PDB entry 8HHB | electron microscopy, 3.50 A resolution | chains E and G of the 7 polymer chains in the assembly

[Chain E]
Protein: ATP synthase subunit beta
From: Bacillus sp. PS3
Notes: EC 7.1.2.2
Reference sequence: A0A0M4U1P9 (A0A0M4U1P9_BACP3); residues 1-473 here = UniProt positions 1-473
Chain sequence (484 residues; each row starts with the number of its first residue; numbers below 1 keep their minus sign (Met-10 is residue -10)):
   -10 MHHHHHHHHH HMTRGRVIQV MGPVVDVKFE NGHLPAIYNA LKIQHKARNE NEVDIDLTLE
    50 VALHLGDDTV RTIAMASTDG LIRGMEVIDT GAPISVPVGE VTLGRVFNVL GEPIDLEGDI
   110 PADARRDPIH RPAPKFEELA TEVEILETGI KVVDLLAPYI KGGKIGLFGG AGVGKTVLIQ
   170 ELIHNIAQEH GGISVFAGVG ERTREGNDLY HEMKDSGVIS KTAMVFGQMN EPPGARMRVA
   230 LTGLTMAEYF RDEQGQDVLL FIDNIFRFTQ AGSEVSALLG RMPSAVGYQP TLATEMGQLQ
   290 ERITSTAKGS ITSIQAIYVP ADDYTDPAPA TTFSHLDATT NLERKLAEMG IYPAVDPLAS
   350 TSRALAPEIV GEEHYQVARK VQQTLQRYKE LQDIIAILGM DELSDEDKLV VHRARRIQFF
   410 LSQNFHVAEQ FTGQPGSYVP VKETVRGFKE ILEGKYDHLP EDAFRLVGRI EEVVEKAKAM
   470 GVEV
Disordered / not traced: -10 to 0, 471-473
Sequence notes: initiating methionine (-10); expression tag (-9 to 0)
Small-molecule neighbours: ATP (adenosine-5'-triphosphate): Arg352, Ala355, Glu357

[Chain G]
Protein: ATP synthase gamma chain
From: Bacillus sp. PS3
Reference sequence: A0A0M4TPJ7 (A0A0M4TPJ7_BACP3); residue numbers follow UniProt; this construct covers 2-285
Chain sequence (284 residues; row label = number of the first residue in the row):
     2 ASLRDIKTRI NATKKTSQIT KAMEMVSTSK LNRAEQNAKS FVPYMEKIQE VVANVALGAG
    62 GASHPMLVSR PVKKTGYLVI TSDRGLAGAY NSNVLRLVYQ TIQKRHASPD EYAIIVIGRV
   122 GLSFFRKRNM PVILDITRLP DQPSFADIKE IARKTVGLFA DGTFDELYMY YNHYVSAIQQ
   182 EVTERKLLPL TDLAENKQRT VYEFEPSQEE ILDVLLPQYA ESLIYGALLD AKASEHAARM
   242 TAMKNATDNA NELIRTLTLS YNRARQAAIT QEITEIVAGA NALQ
Disordered / not traced: 285

[Chain E / chain G interface]
Contacting residue pairs (5):
  Met271(E) with Asn282(G)
  Pro272(E) with Val278(G)
  Ala274(E) with Thr271(G), hydrogen bond (backbone-side chain)
  Val275(E) with Thr271(G)
  Ile386(E) with Ile179(G), hydrophobic
Also at the interface, not in a pair above, chain E (6 interface residues in all): Leu387
Also at the interface, not in a pair above, chain G (6 interface residues in all): Gln180, Thr275

[In short]
The chain E/chain G interface involves 6 residues from each chain, with 1 hydrogen bond. The hydrogen-bonded
pair is Ala274(E)-Thr271(G). Chain E binds ATP.
Chain E is ATP synthase subunit beta and chain G is ATP synthase gamma chain, both from Bacillus sp. PS3; the
structure, F1 domain of FoF1-ATPase from Bacillus PS3,step waiting,lowATP, was determined by electron
microscopy (same publication as 8HH1, 8HH2, 8HH3, 8HH4, 8HH5, 8HH6 and 5 further entries).
